2WSO - chain A; structure by X-ray diffraction, 1.15 A resolution.

== Chain A ==
Molecule: Green fluorescent protein
Source organism: Aequorea victoria
UniProtKB: P42212 (GFP_AEQVI); aligned to UniProt positions 2-238 over residues 2-238
Amino-acid sequence (237 residues; each row starts with the number of its first residue; note: 2 numbers in that range are skipped by the numbering (no residue carries them; nothing is unmodelled there); numbering starts at 0):
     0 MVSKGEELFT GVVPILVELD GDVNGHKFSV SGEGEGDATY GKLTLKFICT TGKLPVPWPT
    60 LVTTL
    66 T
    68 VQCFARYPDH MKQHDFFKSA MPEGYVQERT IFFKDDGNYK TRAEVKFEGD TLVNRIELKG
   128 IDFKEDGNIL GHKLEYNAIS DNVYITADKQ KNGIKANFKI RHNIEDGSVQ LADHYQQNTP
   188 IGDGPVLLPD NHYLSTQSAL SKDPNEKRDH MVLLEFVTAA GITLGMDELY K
Disordered / not traced: 0-3, 231-238
Sequence notes: conflict Leu64 (Phe in P42212), Ile146 (Asn in P42212), Asp148 (His in P42212), Thr153 (Met in P42212), Leu231 (His in P42212); chromophore (66, 66, 66)
Modified residues: Thr66 ([(4Z)-2-[(1R,2R)-1-amino-2-hydroxypropyl]-4-(1H-indol-3-ylmethylidene)-5-oxo-4,5-dihydro-1H-imidazol-1-yl]acetic acid; CRF)
Covalent attachments: covalent link Leu64-Thr66; covalent link Thr66-Val68

== Summary ==
Chain A is Green fluorescent protein (Aequorea victoria); the structure, Structure of Cerulean Fluorescent
Protein at physiological pH, was determined by X-ray diffraction together with 2WSN from the same study.
